6X0Q - chains K and P of the 17 polymer chains in the assembly; structure by X-ray diffraction, 3.00 A resolution.

== Chain K (and P) ==
Molecule: Capsid protein Circular Permutant
From: Tobacco mosaic virus (strain vulgare)
Notes: chain P of this document is another copy of the same molecule, construct and numbering; everything in this record applies to it too
Reference sequence: P69687 (CAPSD_TMV); the construct has insertions or renumbered stretches relative to UniProt, so the offset changes along the chain: 2-59 = UniProt 101-158; 63-161 = UniProt 2-100
Amino-acid sequence (161 residues; row label = number of the first residue in the row):
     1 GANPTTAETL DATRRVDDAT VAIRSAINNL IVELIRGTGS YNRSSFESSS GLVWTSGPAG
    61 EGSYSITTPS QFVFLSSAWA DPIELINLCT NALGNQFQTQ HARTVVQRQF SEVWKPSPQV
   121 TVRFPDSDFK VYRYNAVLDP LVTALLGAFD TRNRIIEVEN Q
Unresolved in the structure: 1-13, 154-161
Sequence notes: expression tag (1); linker (60-62); engineered mutation His-101 (Gln40 in P69687)
Ion coordination: heme Fe: His-101 (shared with 1 residue of chain O)
Small-molecule neighbours: heme (HEM): His-101, Thr-104, Val-105, Arg-108, Arg-152

== Interface between chain K and chain P ==
Contacting residue pairs (46):
  Arg-15(K) / Asp-17(P)  salt bridge
  Arg-15(K) / Gln-98(P)
  Pro-69(K) / Gly-37(P)
  Pro-69(K) / Ser-40(P)
  Pro-69(K) / Phe-129(P)  hydrophobic
  Ser-70(K) / Ile-35(P)
  Ser-70(K) / Arg-36(P)
  Ser-70(K) / Gly-37(P)
  Phe-72(K) / Ile-83(P)
  Phe-72(K) / Phe-129(P)  hydrophobic
  Val-73(K) / Leu-34(P)
  Val-73(K) / Ile-35(P)  hydrophobic
  Leu-75(K) / Ile-83(P)
  Ser-76(K) / Ile-86(P)
  Ser-76(K) / Asn-87(P)
  Ser-77(K) / Asn-87(P)  hydrogen bond (backbone-side chain)
  Gln-100(K) / Gln-96(P)  hydrogen bond
  Thr-104(K) / Gln-96(P)
  Gln-107(K) / Arg-24(P)
  Gln-107(K) / Gly-94(P)
  Gln-107(K) / Asn-95(P)  hydrogen bond (side chain-backbone)
  Gln-107(K) / Gln-96(P)  hydrogen bond
  Ser-111(K) / Asn-91(P)
  Ser-111(K) / Gly-94(P)
  Arg-133(K) / Leu-93(P)
  Tyr-134(K) / Ile-31(P)  hydrophobic
  Tyr-134(K) / Ile-35(P)  hydrophobic
  Tyr-134(K) / Ile-86(P)
  Tyr-134(K) / Thr-90(P)  hydrogen bond
  Asp-139(K) / Ile-35(P)
  Thr-143(K) / Asn-28(P)
  Thr-143(K) / Leu-93(P)
  Leu-146(K) / Arg-24(P)
  Leu-146(K) / Leu-93(P)
  Gly-147(K) / Arg-24(P)
  Phe-149(K) / Gln-96(P)  hydrogen bond (backbone-side chain)
  Asp-150(K) / Thr-20(P)
  Asp-150(K) / Arg-24(P)  salt bridge
  Asp-150(K) / Asn-95(P)
  Asp-150(K) / Gln-96(P)
  Asp-150(K) / Phe-97(P)  hydrogen bond (side chain-backbone)
  Asp-150(K) / Gln-98(P)  hydrogen bond (side chain-backbone)
  Thr-151(K) / Gln-98(P)
  Arg-152(K) / Gln-96(P)
  Arg-152(K) / Gln-98(P)
  Arg-152(K) / Thr-99(P)
Interface residues without a listed pair, chain P (25 interface residues in all): Arg-14, Pro-82

== Overview ==
The interface between chain K and chain P involves 22 residues on one side and 25 on the other; the contacts
include 8 hydrogen bonds and 2 salt bridges. Polar contacts include Arg-15(K)/Asp-17(P), Asp-150(K)/Arg-24(P)
and Ser-77(K)/Asn-87(P). Bound to chain K: heme.
Chain K and chain P are both Capsid protein Circular Permutant (Tobacco mosaic virus (strain vulgare)); the
structure, A Circular Permutant of the Tobacco Mosaic Virus (TMV) mutant Q101H coordinated with heme, was
determined by X-ray diffraction (same publication as 6X0R).
